7WTK - chains B and A of the 9 polymer chains in the assembly; structure by electron microscopy, 3.60 A resolution.

Chain B (and A):
Molecule: Spike glycoprotein
Source organism: Severe acute respiratory syndrome coronavirus 2
Notes: chain A of this document is another copy of the same molecule, construct and numbering; everything in this record applies to it too
Reference sequence: P0DTC2 (SPIKE_SARS2); aligned to UniProt positions 14-1159 over residues 14-1164 (the alignment contains insertions or deletions, so no single offset holds)
Amino-acid sequence (1149 residues; numbered 14 to 1167; 5 numbers in that range are skipped by the numbering (no residue carries them; nothing is unmodelled there); the number before each row is that of its first residue):
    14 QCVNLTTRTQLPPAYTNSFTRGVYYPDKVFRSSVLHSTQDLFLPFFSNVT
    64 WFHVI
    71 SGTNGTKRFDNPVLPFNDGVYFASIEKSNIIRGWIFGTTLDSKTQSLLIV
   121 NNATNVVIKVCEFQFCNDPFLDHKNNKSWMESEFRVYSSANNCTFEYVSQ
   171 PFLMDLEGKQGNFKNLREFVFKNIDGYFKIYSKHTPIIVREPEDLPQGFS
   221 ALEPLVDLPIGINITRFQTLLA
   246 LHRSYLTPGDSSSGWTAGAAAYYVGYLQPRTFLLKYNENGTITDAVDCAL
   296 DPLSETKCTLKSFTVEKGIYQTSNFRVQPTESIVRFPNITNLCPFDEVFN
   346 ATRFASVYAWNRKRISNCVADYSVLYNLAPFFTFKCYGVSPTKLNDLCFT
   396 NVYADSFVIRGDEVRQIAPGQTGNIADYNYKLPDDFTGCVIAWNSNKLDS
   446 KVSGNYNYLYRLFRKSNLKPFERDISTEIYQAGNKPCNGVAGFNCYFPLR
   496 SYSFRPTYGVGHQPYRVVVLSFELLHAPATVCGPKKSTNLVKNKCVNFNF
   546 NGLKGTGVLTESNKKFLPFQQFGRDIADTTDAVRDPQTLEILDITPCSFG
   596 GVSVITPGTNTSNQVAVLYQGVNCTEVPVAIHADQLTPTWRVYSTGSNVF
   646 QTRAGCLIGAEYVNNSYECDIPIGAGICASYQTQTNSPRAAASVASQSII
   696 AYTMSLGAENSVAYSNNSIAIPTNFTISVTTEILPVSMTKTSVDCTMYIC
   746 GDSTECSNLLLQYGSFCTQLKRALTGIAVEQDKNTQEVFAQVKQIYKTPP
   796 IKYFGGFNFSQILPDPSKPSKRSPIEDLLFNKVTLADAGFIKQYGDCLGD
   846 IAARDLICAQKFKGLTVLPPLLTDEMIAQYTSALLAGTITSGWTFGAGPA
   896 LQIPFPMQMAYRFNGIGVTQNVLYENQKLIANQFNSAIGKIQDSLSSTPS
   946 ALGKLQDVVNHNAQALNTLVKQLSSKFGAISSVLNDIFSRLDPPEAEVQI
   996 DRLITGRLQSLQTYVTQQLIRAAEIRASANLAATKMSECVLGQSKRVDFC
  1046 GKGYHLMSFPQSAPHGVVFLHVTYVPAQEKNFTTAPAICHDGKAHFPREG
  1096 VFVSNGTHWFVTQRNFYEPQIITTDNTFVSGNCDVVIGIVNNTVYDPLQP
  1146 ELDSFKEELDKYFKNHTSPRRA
Not modelled in the structure: 71-76, 246-255, 679-690, 831-850, 1165-1167
Differences from the reference sequence: variant V67 (Ala in P0DTC2), I95 (Thr in P0DTC2), D142 (Gly in P0DTC2), I208 (Leu212 in P0DTC2), D341 (Gly339 in P0DTC2), L373 (Ser371 in P0DTC2), P375 (Ser373 in P0DTC2), F377 (Ser375 in P0DTC2), N419 (Lys417 in P0DTC2), K442 (Asn440 in P0DTC2), S448 (Gly446 in P0DTC2), N479 (Ser477 in P0DTC2), K480 (Thr478 in P0DTC2), A486 (Glu484 in P0DTC2), R495 (Gln493 in P0DTC2), S498 (Gly496 in P0DTC2), R500 (Gln498 in P0DTC2), Y503 (Asn501 in P0DTC2), H507 (Tyr505 in P0DTC2), K549 (Thr547 in P0DTC2), G616 (Asp614 in P0DTC2), Y657 (His655 in P0DTC2), A685 (Arg683 in P0DTC2), A687 (Arg685 in P0DTC2), K766 (Asn764 in P0DTC2), Y798 (Asp796 in P0DTC2), P819 (Phe817 in P0DTC2), K858 (Asn856 in P0DTC2), P894 (Ala892 in P0DTC2), P901 (Ala899 in P0DTC2), P944 (Ala942 in P0DTC2), H956 (Gln954 in P0DTC2), K971 (Asn969 in P0DTC2), F983 (Leu981 in P0DTC2); insertion (211-213); engineered mutation P988 (Lys986 in P0DTC2), P989 (Val987 in P0DTC2); expression tag (1165-1167)
Cystine bridges: C15-C136, C131-C163, C293-C303, C338-C363, C381-C434, C393-C527, C482-C490, C619-C651, C664-C673, C740-C762, C745-C751, C1034-C1045, C1084-C1128
Glycans and other covalent adducts: N-acetylglucosamine (NAG) linked to N17, N61, N125, N145, N605, N618, N659, N711, N719, N803, N1100, N1136, N1160
Residues lining bound ligands:
  - N-acetylglucosamine (NAG; 2-acetamido-2-deoxy-beta-D-glucopyranose), molecule 1: W355, Y423, R456, R459, F466, E467, R468, D469
  - N-acetylglucosamine (NAG), molecule 2: K464, F466, D469
Curated features (UniProtKB/Swiss-Prot):
  - glycosylation (N-linked (GlcNAc...) asparagine): N17 (complex), N61 (hybrid), N336 (complex), N608 (hybrid)

Chain B / chain A interface:
Pairs across the interface (125):
  Y38(B) with F564(A), hydrophobic
  K41(B) with F564(A); Q566(A)
  V42(B) with F567(A), hydrophobic; R569(A)
  F43(B) with F564(A), hydrophobic; Q565(A); Q566(A); F567(A); G568(A); R569(A), hydrogen bond (backbone-backbone)
  R44(B) with R569(A)
  V47(B) with I571(A), hydrophobic
  H49(B) with D573(A), salt bridge
  T164(B) with R359(A), hydrogen bond (backbone-side chain)
  D195(B) with P523(A)
  Y197(B) with P523(A), hydrophobic
  P224(B) with F564(A)
  P229(B) with T525(A)
  G231(B) with H521(A), hydrogen bond (backbone-side chain)
  N284(B) with K560(A)
  G285(B) with L562(A); Q565(A)
  T286(B) with L562(A)
  P414(B) with D987(A); P988(A); P989(A)
  G415(B) with D987(A); P988(A)
  Q416(B) with D987(A)
  D739(B) with N319(A), hydrogen bond
  M742(B) with F594(A), hydrophobic
  D747(B) with R321(A), salt bridge; T551(A)
  Q757(B) with S970(A), hydrogen bond (backbone-side chain); K971(A); F972(A), hydrogen bond (backbone-backbone); G973(A), hydrogen bond (side chain-backbone)
  Y758(B) with S970(A); F972(A)
  G759(B) with Q967(A); S970(A), hydrogen bond (backbone-side chain)
  S760(B) with Q967(A)
  F761(B) with Q967(A); F972(A), hydrophobic
  Q764(B) with Q967(A), hydrogen bond
  R767(B) with Q959(A), hydrogen bond
  K788(B) with L701(A); G702(A)
  Q789(B) with A703(A); N705(A)
  I790(B) with L701(A), hydrophobic; A703(A), hydrogen bond (backbone-backbone); E704(A); N705(A), hydrogen bond (backbone-backbone)
  Y791(B) with N705(A); V707(A), hydrophobic
  P794(B) with Y709(A), hydrophobic
  F799(B) with Y709(A)
  F857(B) with F594(A)
  G859(B) with F594(A)
  L863(B) with Q615(A)
  P865(B) with A670(A), hydrogen bond (backbone-backbone)
  L866(B) with P667(A), hydrophobic; I668(A); G669(A); A670(A); G671(A), hydrogen bond (backbone-backbone)
  T868(B) with A670(A)
  M871(B) with G671(A); M699(A), hydrophobic; L701(A)
  Q874(B) with L701(A)
  Y875(B) with L701(A)
  T885(B) with Y709(A)
  A892(B) with G1048(A); P1071(A)
  P894(B) with P1071(A); E1074(A)
  L896(B) with A715(A); P717(A); E1074(A)
  Q897(B) with V707(A); A708(A), hydrogen bond (side chain-backbone); S713(A), hydrogen bond; I714(A); A715(A); N1076(A)
  I898(B) with Y709(A); I714(A), hydrophobic
  P899(B) with Y709(A), hydrophobic; S710(A); N711(A); S713(A)
  F900(B) with Y709(A), hydrogen bond (backbone-side chain)
  M902(B) with T1079(A)
  Y906(B) with V1096(A); R1109(A), hydrogen bond
  N909(B) with E1094(A)
  Q915(B) with F1091(A); P1092(A)
  N916(B) with F1091(A); F1123(A); S1125(A), hydrogen bond
  Y919(B) with P1081(A), hydrophobic; F1091(A), hydrophobic; V1131(A)
  E920(B) with S1125(A); V1130(A)
  N962(B) with I571(A)
  V965(B) with A572(A), hydrophobic
  K966(B) with I571(A), hydrogen bond (side chain-backbone)
  N980(B) with K549(A)
  Q1004(B) with Q1004(A)
  Q1007(B) with Q1004(A)
  L1014(B) with Q1012(A)
  I1015(B) with I1015(A), hydrophobic
  T1029(B) with R1041(A)
  S1032(B) with V1042(A); D1043(A)
  E1033(B) with R1041(A), salt bridge; V1042(A)
  L1036(B) with V1042(A)
  R1041(B) with R1041(A)
  F1150(B) with L1147(A), hydrophobic
Other interface residues (no listed pair), chain B (92 interface residues in all): E223, I230, D429, K766, T770, Q786, K792, Y798, L860, T861, P864, I884, W888, T889, G891, G893, A895, P901, L1154
Other interface residues (no listed pair), chain A (89 interface residues in all): Q316, A522, D570, A649, I672, S706, T963, E992, S1005, T1008, K1047, Y1049, V1070, A1072, A1080, G1095, K1151

Summary:
Chain B and chain A form an interface of 92 and 89 residues respectively; the contacts include 20 hydrogen
bonds and 3 salt bridges. Polar contacts include H49(B)-D573(A), D747(B)-R321(A) and E1033(B)-R1041(A).
Ligands of chain B: N-acetylglucosamine.
Chain B and chain A are both Spike glycoprotein (Severe acute respiratory syndrome coronavirus 2); the
structure, SARS-CoV-2 Omicron variant spike in complex with Fab XGv286, was determined by electron microscopy
together with 7WTF, 7WTG and 7WTJ from the same study.
